PDB entry 2HF0 | X-ray diffraction, 2.30 A resolution | chains A and B

# Chain A (and B)
Name: Bile salt hydrolase
From: Bifidobacterium longum
Notes: EC 3.5.1.24; chain B of this document is another copy of the same molecule, construct and numbering; everything in this record applies to it too
Reference sequence: Q9KK62 (Q9KK62_BIFLO); residues 1-316 here correspond to UniProt positions 2-317 (UniProt number = residue number + 1)
Amino-acid sequence (316 residues; row label = number of the first residue in the row):
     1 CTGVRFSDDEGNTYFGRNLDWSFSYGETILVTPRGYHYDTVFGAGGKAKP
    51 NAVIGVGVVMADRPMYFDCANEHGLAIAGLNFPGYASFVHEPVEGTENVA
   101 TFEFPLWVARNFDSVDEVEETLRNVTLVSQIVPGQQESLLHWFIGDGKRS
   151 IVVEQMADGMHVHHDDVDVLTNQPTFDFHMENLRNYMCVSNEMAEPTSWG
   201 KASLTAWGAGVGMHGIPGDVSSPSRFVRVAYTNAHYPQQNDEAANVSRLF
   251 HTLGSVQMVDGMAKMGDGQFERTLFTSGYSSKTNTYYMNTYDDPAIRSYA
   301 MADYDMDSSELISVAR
Swiss-Prot annotation at these positions:
  - active site: Cys1 (Nucleophile)
  - binding site (deoxycholate): Cys1, Arg17
  - binding site (taurine): Asn81

# Chain A / chain B interface
Pairs across the interface (93; chain A residue first):
  Tyr85(A) - Trp207(B)
  Gln173(A) - Trp207(B)
  Pro174(A) - Trp207(B)
  Asn191(A) - Gly261(B)  hydrogen bond (side chain-backbone)
  Asn191(A) - Met262(B)
  Asn191(A) - Ala263(B)
  Asn191(A) - Lys264(B)  hydrogen bond (backbone-backbone)
  Asn191(A) - Phe270(B)
  Glu192(A) - Lys264(B)  salt bridge
  Trp207(A) - Tyr85(B)
  Trp207(A) - Gln173(B)
  Trp207(A) - Pro174(B)
  Trp207(A) - Pro223(B)  hydrophobic
  Ala209(A) - Val220(B)
  Ala209(A) - Ser221(B)
  Ala209(A) - Ala263(B)  hydrophobic
  Ala209(A) - Lys264(B)
  Ala209(A) - Glu271(B)
  Gly210(A) - Asp219(B)
  Gly210(A) - Val220(B)
  Gly210(A) - Ser221(B)
  Gly210(A) - Ala263(B)
  Val211(A) - Ser221(B)
  Met213(A) - Gly218(B)
  Met213(A) - Asp219(B)
  Met213(A) - Val220(B)
  Met213(A) - Met262(B)
  His214(A) - Asp219(B)  salt bridge
  Ile216(A) - Pro217(B)
  Ile216(A) - Gly218(B)  hydrogen bond (backbone-backbone)
  Ile216(A) - Asp219(B)
  Pro217(A) - Ile216(B)
  Pro217(A) - Gly218(B)
  Gly218(A) - Met213(B)
  Gly218(A) - Ile216(B)  hydrogen bond (backbone-backbone)
  Gly218(A) - Pro217(B)
  Gly218(A) - Gly218(B)
  Asp219(A) - Gly210(B)
  Asp219(A) - Met213(B)
  Asp219(A) - His214(B)  salt bridge
  Asp219(A) - Ile216(B)
  Val220(A) - Ala209(B)
  Val220(A) - Met213(B)
  Ser221(A) - Ala209(B)
  Ser221(A) - Gly210(B)
  Ser221(A) - Val211(B)
  Pro223(A) - Trp207(B)  hydrophobic
  Tyr231(A) - Met262(B)  hydrogen bond (side chain-backbone)
  Thr232(A) - Val259(B)
  Thr232(A) - Met262(B)
  His235(A) - Gly261(B)
  Tyr236(A) - Val259(B)  hydrophobic
  Tyr236(A) - Asp260(B)
  Tyr236(A) - Tyr291(B)  hydrogen bond
  Pro237(A) - Asp260(B)
  Pro237(A) - Gly261(B)
  Gln239(A) - Asp260(B)
  Ser247(A) - Tyr291(B)  hydrogen bond (side chain-backbone)
  His251(A) - Gln257(B)
  His251(A) - Val259(B)
  His251(A) - Tyr291(B)
  Gln257(A) - His251(B)  hydrogen bond
  Gln257(A) - Gly254(B)
  Val259(A) - Thr232(B)
  Val259(A) - Tyr236(B)  hydrophobic
  Val259(A) - His251(B)
  Asp260(A) - Tyr236(B)
  Asp260(A) - Pro237(B)
  Asp260(A) - Gln239(B)
  Gly261(A) - Asn191(B)  hydrogen bond (backbone-side chain)
  Gly261(A) - His235(B)
  Gly261(A) - Pro237(B)
  Met262(A) - Asn191(B)
  Met262(A) - Met213(B)
  Met262(A) - Tyr231(B)  hydrogen bond (backbone-side chain)
  Met262(A) - Thr232(B)
  Met262(A) - Ser255(B)
  Ala263(A) - Asn191(B)
  Ala263(A) - Gly210(B)
  Lys264(A) - Asn191(B)  hydrogen bond (backbone-backbone)
  Lys264(A) - Glu192(B)  salt bridge
  Lys264(A) - Ala209(B)
  Met265(A) - Met193(B)
  Phe270(A) - Asn191(B)
  Phe270(A) - Pro237(B)  hydrophobic
  Glu271(A) - Ala209(B)
  Tyr291(A) - Tyr236(B)  hydrogen bond
  Tyr291(A) - Ser247(B)  hydrogen bond (backbone-side chain)
  Tyr291(A) - His251(B)  hydrogen bond (backbone-side chain)
  Pro294(A) - Pro294(B)
  Pro294(A) - Ile296(B)  hydrophobic
  Ala295(A) - Ala295(B)  hydrophobic
  Ile296(A) - Pro294(B)  hydrophobic
Also at the interface, not in a pair above, chain A (47 interface residues in all): Ser190, Met193, Ser222, Ser224, Ser255, Gly266, Asp292
Also at the interface, not in a pair above, chain B (47 interface residues in all): Ser190, Ser222, Ser224, Met265, Asp292

# Overview
Chain A and chain B each contribute 47 residues to their interface, with 14 hydrogen bonds and 4 salt bridges.
Polar contacts include Glu192(A)-Lys264(B), His214(A)-Asp219(B) and Asn191(A)-Gly261(B). UniProt lists
active-site residue Cys1(A), deoxycholate-binding residues Cys1(A) and Arg17(A) and taurine-binding residue
Asn81(A) on chain A.
Both chains are Bile salt hydrolase (Bifidobacterium longum). Entry 2HF0 (Bifidobacterium longum bile salt
hydrolase) was determined by X-ray diffraction (same publication as 2HEZ).
